Entry 7WVV (electron microscopy, 2.90 A resolution); this record covers chains A and B of the 5 polymer chains in the assembly.

# Chain A
Molecule: Guanine nucleotide-binding protein G(i) subunit alpha-2
Source organism: Homo sapiens
UniProtKB: P04899 (GNAI2_HUMAN); numbering as in UniProt (aligned over 1-355)
Chain sequence (355 residues; row label = number of the first residue in the row):
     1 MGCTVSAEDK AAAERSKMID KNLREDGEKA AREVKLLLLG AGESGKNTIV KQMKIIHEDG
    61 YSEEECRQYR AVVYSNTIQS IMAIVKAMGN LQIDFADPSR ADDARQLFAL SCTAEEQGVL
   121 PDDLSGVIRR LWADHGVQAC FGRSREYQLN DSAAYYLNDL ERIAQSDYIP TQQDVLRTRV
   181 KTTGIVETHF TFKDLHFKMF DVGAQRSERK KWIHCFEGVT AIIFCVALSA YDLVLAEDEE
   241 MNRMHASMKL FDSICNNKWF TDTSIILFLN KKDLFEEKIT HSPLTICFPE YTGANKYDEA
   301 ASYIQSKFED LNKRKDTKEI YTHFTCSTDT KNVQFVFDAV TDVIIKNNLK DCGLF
Disordered / not traced: 1-5, 57-183
Construct notes: engineered mutation Asn47 (Ser in P04899), Ala204 (Gly in P04899), Ala246 (Glu in P04899), Ser327 (Ala in P04899)

# Chain B
Molecule: Guanine nucleotide-binding protein G(I)/G(S)/G(T) subunit beta-1
Source organism: Homo sapiens
UniProtKB: P62873 (GBB1_HUMAN); residues 2-340 here = UniProt positions 2-340
Chain sequence (351 residues; numbered -10 to 340; the number before each row is that of its first residue; numbers below 1 keep their minus sign (Met-10 is residue -10)):
   -10 MHHHHHHGSL LQSELDQLRQ EAEQLKNQIR DARKACADAT LSQITNNIDP VGRIQMRTRR
    50 TLRGHLAKIY AMHWGTDSRL LVSASQDGKL IIWDSYTTNK VHAIPLRSSW VMTCAYAPSG
   110 NYVACGGLDN ICSIYNLKTR EGNVRVSREL AGHTGYLSCC RFLDDNQIVT SSGDTTCALW
   170 DIETGQQTTT FTGHTGDVMS LSLAPDTRLF VSGACDASAK LWDVREGMCR QTFTGHESDI
   230 NAICFFPNGN AFATGSDDAT CRLFDLRADQ ELMTYSHDNI ICGITSVSFS KSGRLLLAGY
   290 DDFNCNVWDA LKADRAGVLA GHDNRVSCLG VTDDGMAVAT GSWDSFLKIW N
Disordered / not traced: -10 to 6
Construct notes: expression tag (-10 to 1)

# Interface between chain A and chain B
Pairs across the interface (51):
  Ala12(A) with Asn88(B), hydrogen bond (backbone-side chain)
  Ala13(A) with Asn88(B)
  Arg15(A) with Val90(B), hydrogen bond (side chain-backbone); His91(B), hydrogen bond
  Ser16(A) with Asn88(B); Lys89(B)
  Ile19(A) with Lys89(B); Val90(B); Ala92(B), hydrophobic
  Asp20(A) with Lys89(B), salt bridge
  Leu23(A) with Gly53(B); Leu55(B); Lys78(B); Ile80(B), hydrophobic; Lys89(B)
  Asp26(A) with Lys78(B), salt bridge
  Gly27(A) with Leu55(B)
  Lys35(A) with Trp99(B)
  Gly184(A) with Leu117(B); Asp118(B); Asn119(B)
  Ile185(A) with Trp99(B); Leu117(B), hydrophobic
  Phe200(A) with Trp99(B)
  Gln205(A) with Leu117(B), hydrogen bond (side chain-backbone); Asn119(B), hydrogen bond; Tyr145(B)
  Ser207(A) with Tyr145(B); Gly162(B), hydrogen bond (side chain-backbone); Asp163(B); Asp186(B)
  Glu208(A) with Asp186(B), hydrogen bond (backbone-side chain)
  Lys210(A) with Asp228(B), salt bridge
  Lys211(A) with Tyr145(B); Cys204(B); Asp228(B), salt bridge; Asn230(B), hydrogen bond
  Trp212(A) with Leu117(B), hydrophobic; Tyr145(B)
  His214(A) with Lys57(B), hydrogen bond (backbone-side chain); Tyr59(B); Trp332(B)
  Cys215(A) with Tyr59(B); Gln75(B), hydrogen bond (backbone-side chain); Trp99(B); Met101(B), hydrophobic
  Phe216(A) with Trp99(B), hydrophobic
  Glu217(A) with Lys57(B), salt bridge; Trp332(B)
  Trp259(A) with Arg314(B); Trp332(B), hydrophobic
Also at the interface, not in a pair above, chain A (28 interface residues in all): Asn22, Ala30, Ala204, Arg206
Also at the interface, not in a pair above, chain B (32 interface residues in all): Asp76, Thr87, Gly131, Thr143, Gly144, Met188

# Overview
Chain A and chain B form an interface of 28 and 32 residues respectively, with 10 hydrogen bonds and 5 salt
bridges. Among the polar pairs are Asp20(A)-Lys89(B), Asp26(A)-Lys78(B) and Lys210(A)-Asp228(B).
Here chain A is Guanine nucleotide-binding protein G(i) subunit alpha-2 and chain B is Guanine
nucleotide-binding protein G(I)/G(S)/G(T) subunit beta-1, both from Homo sapiens. Entry 7WVV (Cryo-EM
structure of the human formyl peptide receptor 2 in complex with fMLFII and Gi2) was determined by electron
microscopy (same publication as 7WVU, 7WVW, 7WVX and 7WVY).
